Entry 3S15 (X-ray diffraction, 3.30 A resolution); this record covers chains A and F of the 12 polymer chains in the assembly.

# Chain A
Molecule: DNA-directed RNA polymerase II subunit RPB1
From: Saccharomyces cerevisiae
Notes: EC 2.7.7.6
UniProt: P04050 (RPB1_YEAST); numbering as in UniProt (aligned over 1-1733)
Sequence (1733 residues; row label = number of the first residue in the row):
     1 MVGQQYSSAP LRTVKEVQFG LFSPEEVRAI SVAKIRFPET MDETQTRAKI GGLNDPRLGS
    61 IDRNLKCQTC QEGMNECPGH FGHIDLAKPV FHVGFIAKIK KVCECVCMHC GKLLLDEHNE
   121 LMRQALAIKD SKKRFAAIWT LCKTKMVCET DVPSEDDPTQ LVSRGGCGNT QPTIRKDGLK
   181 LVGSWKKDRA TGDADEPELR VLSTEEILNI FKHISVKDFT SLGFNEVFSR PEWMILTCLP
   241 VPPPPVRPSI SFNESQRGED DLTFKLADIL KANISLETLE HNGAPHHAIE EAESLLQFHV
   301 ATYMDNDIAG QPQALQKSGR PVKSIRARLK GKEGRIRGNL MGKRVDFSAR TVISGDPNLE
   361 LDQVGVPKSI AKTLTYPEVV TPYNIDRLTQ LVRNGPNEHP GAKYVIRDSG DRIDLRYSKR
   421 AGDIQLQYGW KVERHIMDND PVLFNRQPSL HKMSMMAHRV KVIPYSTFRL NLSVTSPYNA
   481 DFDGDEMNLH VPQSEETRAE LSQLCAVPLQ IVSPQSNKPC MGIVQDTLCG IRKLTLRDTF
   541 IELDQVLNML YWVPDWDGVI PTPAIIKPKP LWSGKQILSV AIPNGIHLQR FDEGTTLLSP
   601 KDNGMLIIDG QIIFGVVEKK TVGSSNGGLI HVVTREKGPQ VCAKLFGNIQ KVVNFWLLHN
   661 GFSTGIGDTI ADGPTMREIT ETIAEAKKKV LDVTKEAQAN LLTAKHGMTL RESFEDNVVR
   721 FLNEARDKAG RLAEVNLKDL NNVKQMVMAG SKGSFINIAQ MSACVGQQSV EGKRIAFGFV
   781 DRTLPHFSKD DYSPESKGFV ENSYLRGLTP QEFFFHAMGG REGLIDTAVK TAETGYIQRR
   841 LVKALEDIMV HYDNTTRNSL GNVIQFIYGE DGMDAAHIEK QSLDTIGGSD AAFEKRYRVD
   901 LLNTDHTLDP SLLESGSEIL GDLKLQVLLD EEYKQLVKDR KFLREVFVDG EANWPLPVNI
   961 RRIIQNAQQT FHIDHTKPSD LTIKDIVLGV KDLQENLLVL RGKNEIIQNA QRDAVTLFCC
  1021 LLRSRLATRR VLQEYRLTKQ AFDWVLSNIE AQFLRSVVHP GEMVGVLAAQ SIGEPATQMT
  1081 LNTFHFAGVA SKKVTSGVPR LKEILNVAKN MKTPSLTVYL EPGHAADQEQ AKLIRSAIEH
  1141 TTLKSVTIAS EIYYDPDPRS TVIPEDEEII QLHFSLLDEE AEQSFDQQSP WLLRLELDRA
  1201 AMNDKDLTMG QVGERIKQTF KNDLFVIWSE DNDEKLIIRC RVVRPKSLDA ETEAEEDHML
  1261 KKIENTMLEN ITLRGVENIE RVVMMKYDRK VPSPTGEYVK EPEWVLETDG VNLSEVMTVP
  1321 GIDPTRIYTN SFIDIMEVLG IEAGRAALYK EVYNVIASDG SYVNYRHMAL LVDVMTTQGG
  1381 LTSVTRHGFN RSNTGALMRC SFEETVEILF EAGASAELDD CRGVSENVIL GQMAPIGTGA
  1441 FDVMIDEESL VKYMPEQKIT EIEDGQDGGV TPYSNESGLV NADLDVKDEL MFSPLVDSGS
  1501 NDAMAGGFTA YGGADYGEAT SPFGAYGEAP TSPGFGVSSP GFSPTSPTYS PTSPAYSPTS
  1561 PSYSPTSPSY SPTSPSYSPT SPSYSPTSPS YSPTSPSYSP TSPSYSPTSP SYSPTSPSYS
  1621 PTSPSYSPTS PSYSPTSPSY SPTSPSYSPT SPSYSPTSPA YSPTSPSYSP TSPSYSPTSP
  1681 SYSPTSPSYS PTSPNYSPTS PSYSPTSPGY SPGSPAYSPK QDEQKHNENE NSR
Disordered / not traced: 1-2, 155-160, 187-198, 1177-1186, 1244-1253, 1446-1733
Ion coordination: Zn2+ site 1: C67, C70, C77, H80; Zn2+ site 2: C107, C110, C148, C167; Mg2+: D481, D483, D485 (shared with 1 residue of chain R)
UniProt features mapped onto this chain:
  - region: P248 to D260 (Lid loop), N306 to K323 (Rudder loop), P810 to E822 (Bridging helix)
  - binding site (Zn(2+)): C67, C70, C77, H80, C107, C110, C148, C167
  - binding site (Mg(2+)): D481, D483, D485
  - modified residue: T1471 (Phosphothreonine)
  - cross-link (Glycyl lysine isopeptide (Lys-Gly)): K695 (interchain with G-Cter in ubiquitin), K1246 (interchain with G-Cter in ubiquitin), K1350 (interchain with G-Cter in ubiquitin)

# Chain F
Molecule: DNA-directed RNA polymerases I, II, and III subunit RPABC2
From: Saccharomyces cerevisiae
UniProt: P20435 (RPAB2_YEAST); residues 1-155 here = UniProt positions 1-155
Sequence (155 residues; numbered 1 to 155; the number before each row is that of its first residue):
     1 MSDYEEAFND GNENFEDFDV EHFSDEETYE EKPQFKDGET TDANGKTIVT GGNGPEDFQQ
    61 HEQIRRKTLK EKAIPKDQRA TTPYMTKYER ARILGTRALQ ISMNAPVFVD LEGETDPLRI
   121 AMKELAEKKI PLVIRRYLPD GSFEDWSVEE LIVDL
Disordered / not traced: 1-70
UniProt features mapped onto this chain:
  - region: L111 to L132 (Leucine-zipper)
  - modified residue: S24 (Phosphoserine)

# Interface between chain A and chain F
Contacting residue pairs - 67 pairs, chain A then chain F:
  V379(A) - S102(F)
  V380(A) - N104(F)  hydrogen bond (backbone-side chain)
  T381(A) - N104(F)  hydrogen bond
  P382(A) - N104(F)
  Y383(A) - V107(F)
  Y383(A) - T115(F)
  E495(A) - A98(F)
  E495(A) - L99(F)
  E495(A) - S102(F)
  E495(A) - P117(F)
  E496(A) - G95(F)
  E496(A) - L99(F)
  A499(A) - G95(F)
  A499(A) - L118(F)  hydrophobic
  Q503(A) - R90(F)
  L504(A) - K87(F)
  L504(A) - Y88(F)  hydrophobic
  L504(A) - A91(F)  hydrophobic
  H851(A) - P139(F)
  Y852(A) - T81(F)
  Y852(A) - T86(F)
  Y852(A) - E89(F)  hydrogen bond
  Y852(A) - R136(F)
  Y852(A) - Y137(F)
  Y852(A) - L138(F)
  R857(A) - P139(F)
  D874(A) - K87(F)  salt bridge
  R1001(A) - A80(F)
  R1001(A) - T81(F)
  R1001(A) - T82(F)
  R1001(A) - P83(F)
  G1002(A) - A80(F)
  L1054(A) - Y84(F)
  R1055(A) - D154(F)  salt bridge
  H1059(A) - T86(F)
  H1059(A) - K87(F)  hydrogen bond (side chain-backbone)
  H1059(A) - Y88(F)
  H1059(A) - L155(F)
  P1060(A) - T86(F)
  P1060(A) - Y88(F)
  E1062(A) - K87(F)  salt bridge
  E1062(A) - Y88(F)  hydrogen bond
  M1433(A) - R92(F)
  G1437(A) - Y88(F)
  T1438(A) - Y88(F)
  T1438(A) - A91(F)
  T1438(A) - R92(F)  hydrogen bond (backbone-side chain)
  F1441(A) - Y88(F)
  F1441(A) - E89(F)
  F1441(A) - R92(F)  hydrogen bond (backbone-side chain)
  F1441(A) - I134(F)  hydrophobic
  F1441(A) - R135(F)
  D1442(A) - V133(F)
  D1442(A) - I134(F)
  D1442(A) - R135(F)  hydrogen bond (backbone-backbone)
  D1442(A) - Y137(F)  hydrogen bond
  V1443(A) - R92(F)
  V1443(A) - I93(F)  hydrophobic
  V1443(A) - L132(F)  hydrophobic
  V1443(A) - V133(F)
  V1443(A) - I134(F)  hydrophobic
  M1444(A) - L132(F)
  M1444(A) - V133(F)  hydrogen bond (backbone-backbone)
  M1444(A) - R135(F)
  M1444(A) - D145(F)
  I1445(A) - P131(F)
  I1445(A) - V133(F)
Interface residues without a listed pair, chain A (36 interface residues in all): Y428, G429, S494, D853, A1051, G1061, G1439
Interface residues without a listed pair, chain F (41 interface residues in all): M85, L94, T96, I101, M103, A105, I120

# Overview
The interface between chain A and chain F involves 36 residues on one side and 41 on the other, with 10
hydrogen bonds and 3 salt bridges. Polar pairs include D874(A)-K87(F), R1055(A)-D154(F) and E1062(A)-K87(F).
Here chain A is DNA-directed RNA polymerase II subunit RPB1 and chain F is DNA-directed RNA polymerases I, II,
and III subunit RPABC2, both from Saccharomyces cerevisiae. Entry 3S15 (RNA Polymerase II Initiation Complex
with a 7-nt RNA) was determined by X-ray diffraction together with 3RZD, 3RZO, 3S14, 3S16, 3S17, 3S1M and 5
further entries from the same study.
